PDB entry 9H9P | electron microscopy, 4.50 A resolution (low resolution: residue-level contacts below are approximate; hydrogen-bond / salt-bridge calls are withheld) | chains G and M of the 7 polymer chains in the assembly

# Chain G
Name: CDK5 regulatory subunit-associated protein 2
From: Homo sapiens
UniProtKB: Q96SN8 (CK5P2_HUMAN); residues 1-1893 here = UniProt positions 1-1893
Chain sequence (1893 residues; numbered 1 to 1893; the number before each row is that of its first residue):
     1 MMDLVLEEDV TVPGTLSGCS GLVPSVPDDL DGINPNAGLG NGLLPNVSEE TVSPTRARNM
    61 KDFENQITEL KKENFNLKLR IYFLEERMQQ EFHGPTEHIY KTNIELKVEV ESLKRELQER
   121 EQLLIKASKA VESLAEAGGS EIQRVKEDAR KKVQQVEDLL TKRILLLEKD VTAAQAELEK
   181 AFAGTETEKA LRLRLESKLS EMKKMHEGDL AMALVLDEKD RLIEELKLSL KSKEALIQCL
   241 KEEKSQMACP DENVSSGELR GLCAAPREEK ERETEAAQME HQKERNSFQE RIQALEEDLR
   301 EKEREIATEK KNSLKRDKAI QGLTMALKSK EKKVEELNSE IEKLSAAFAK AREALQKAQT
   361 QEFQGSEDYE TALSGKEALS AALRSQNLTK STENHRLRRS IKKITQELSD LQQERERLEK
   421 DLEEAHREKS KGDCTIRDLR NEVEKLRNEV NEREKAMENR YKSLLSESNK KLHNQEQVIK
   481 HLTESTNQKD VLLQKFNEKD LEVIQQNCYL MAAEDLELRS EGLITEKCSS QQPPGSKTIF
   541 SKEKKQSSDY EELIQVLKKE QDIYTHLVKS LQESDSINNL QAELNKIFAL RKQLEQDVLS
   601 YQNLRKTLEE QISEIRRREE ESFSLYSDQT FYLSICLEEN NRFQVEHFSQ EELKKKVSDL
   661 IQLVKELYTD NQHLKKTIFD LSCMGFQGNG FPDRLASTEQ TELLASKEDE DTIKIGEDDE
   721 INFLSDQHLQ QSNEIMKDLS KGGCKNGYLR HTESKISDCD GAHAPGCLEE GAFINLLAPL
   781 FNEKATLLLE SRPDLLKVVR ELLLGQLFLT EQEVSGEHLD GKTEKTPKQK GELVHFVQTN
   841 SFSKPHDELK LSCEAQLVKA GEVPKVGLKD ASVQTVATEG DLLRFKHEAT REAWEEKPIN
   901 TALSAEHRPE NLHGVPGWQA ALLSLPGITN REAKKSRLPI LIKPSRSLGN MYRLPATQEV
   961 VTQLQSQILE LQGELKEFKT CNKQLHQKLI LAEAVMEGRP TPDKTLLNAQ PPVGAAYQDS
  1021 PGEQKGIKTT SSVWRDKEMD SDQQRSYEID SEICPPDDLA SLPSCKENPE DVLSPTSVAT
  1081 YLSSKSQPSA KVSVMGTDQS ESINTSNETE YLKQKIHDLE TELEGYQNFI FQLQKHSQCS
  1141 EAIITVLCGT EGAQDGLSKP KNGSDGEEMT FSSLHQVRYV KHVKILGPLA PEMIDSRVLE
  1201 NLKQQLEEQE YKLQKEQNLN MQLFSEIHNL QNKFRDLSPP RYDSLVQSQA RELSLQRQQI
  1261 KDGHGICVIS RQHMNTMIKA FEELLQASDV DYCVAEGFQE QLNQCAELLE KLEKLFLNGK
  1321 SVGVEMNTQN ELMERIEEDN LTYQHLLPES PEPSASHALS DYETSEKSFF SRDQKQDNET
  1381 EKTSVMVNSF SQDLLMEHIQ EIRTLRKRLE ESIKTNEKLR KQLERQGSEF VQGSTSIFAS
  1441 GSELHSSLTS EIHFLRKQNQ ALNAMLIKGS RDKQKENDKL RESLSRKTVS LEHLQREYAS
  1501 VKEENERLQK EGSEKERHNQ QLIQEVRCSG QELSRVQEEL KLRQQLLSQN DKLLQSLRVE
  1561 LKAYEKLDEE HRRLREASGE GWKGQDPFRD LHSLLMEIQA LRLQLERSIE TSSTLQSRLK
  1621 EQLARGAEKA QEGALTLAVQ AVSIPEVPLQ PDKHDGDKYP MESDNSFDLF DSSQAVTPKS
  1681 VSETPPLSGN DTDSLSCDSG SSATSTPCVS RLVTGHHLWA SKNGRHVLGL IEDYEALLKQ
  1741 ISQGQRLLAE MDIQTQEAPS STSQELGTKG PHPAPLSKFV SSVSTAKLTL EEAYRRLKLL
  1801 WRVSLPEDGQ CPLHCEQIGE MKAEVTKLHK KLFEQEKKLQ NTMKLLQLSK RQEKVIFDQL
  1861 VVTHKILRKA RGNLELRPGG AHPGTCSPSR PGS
Not modelled in the structure: 1-55, 91-1893
Differences from the reference sequence: variant Gln-289 (Glu in Q96SN8), Leu-1540 (Val in Q96SN8); conflict Phe-631 (Ser in Q96SN8)
UniProt features mapped onto this chain:
  - region: Val-1861 to Ala-1870 (Required for centrosomal attachment, Golgi localization and CALM1 interaction)
  - modified residue: Ser-547 (Phosphoserine), Thr-1001 (Phosphothreonine), Ser-1238 (Phosphoserine), Ser-1490 (Phosphoserine), Ser-1663 (Phosphoserine), Ser-1666 (Phosphoserine), Ser-1893 (Phosphoserine)

# Chain M
Name: Isoform 3 of Gamma-tubulin complex component 2
From: Homo sapiens
UniProtKB: Q9BSJ2 (GCP2_HUMAN), isoform Q9BSJ2-4; residue numbers follow UniProt; this construct covers 1-930
Chain sequence (930 residues; numbered 1 to 930; the number before each row is that of its first residue):
     1 MSEFRIHHDV NELLSLLRVH GGDGAEVYID LLQKNRTPYV TTTVSAHSAK VKIAEFSRTP
    61 EDFLKKYDEL KSKNTRNLDP LVYLLSKLTE DKETLQYLQQ NAKERAELAA AAVGSSTTSI
   121 NVPAAASKIS MQELEELRKQ LGSVATGSTL QQSLELKRKM LRDKQNKKNS GQHLPIFPAW
   181 VYERPALIGD FLIGAGISTD TALPIVLLRW NLALSPRLKC SGVISAHCNL HLPGTLPLAS
   241 QESAVVEDLL YVLVGVDGRY VSAQPLAGRQ SRTFLVDPNL DLSIRELVHR ILPVAASYSA
   301 VTRFIEEKSS FEYGQVNHAL AAAMRTLVKE HLILVSQLEQ LHRQGLLSLQ KLWFYIQPAM
   361 RTMDILASLA TSVDKGECLG GSTLSLLHDR SFSYTGDSQA QELCLYLTKA ASAPYFEVLE
   421 KWIYRGIIHD PYSEFMVEEH ELRKERIQED YNDKYWDQRY TIVQQQIPSF LQKMADKILS
   481 TGKYLNVVRE CGHDVTCPVA KEIIYTLKER AYVEQIEKAF NYASKVLLDF LMEEKELVAH
   541 LRSIKRYFLM DQGDFFVHFM DLAEEELRKP VEDITPPRLE ALLELALRMS TANTDPFKDD
   601 LKIDLMPHDL ITQLLRVLAI ETKQEKAMAH ADPTELALSG LEAFSFDYIV KWPLSLIINR
   661 KALTRYQMLF RHMFYCKHVE RQLCSVWISN KTAKQHSLHS AQWFAGAFTL RQRMLNFVQN
   721 IQYYMMFEVM EPTWHILEKN LKSASNIDDV LGHHTGFLDT CLKDCMLTNP ELLKVFSKLM
   781 SVCVMFTNCM QKFTQSMKLD GELGGQTLEH STVLGLPAGA EERARKELAR KHLAEHADTV
   841 QLVSGFEATI NKFDKNFSAH LLDLLARLSI YSTSDCEHGM ASVISRLDFN GFYTERLERL
   901 SAERSQKATP QVPVLRGPPA PAPRVAVTAQ
Not modelled in the structure: 1-3, 20-23, 37-38, 55-58, 76, 108-231, 267-270, 493-501, 621-638, 693-703, 794-845, 896-930
UniProt features mapped onto this chain:
  - modified residue: Tyr-83 (Phosphotyrosine)

# Chain G / chain M interface
Residue-residue contacts (20):
  Glu-64(G) with Cys-876(M)
  Thr-68(G) with Lys-763(M)
  Lys-72(G) with Asp-759(M)
  Phe-75(G) with Leu-618(M); Thr-768(M)
  Asn-76(G) with Lys-661(M); Arg-665(M)
  Lys-78(G) with Val-617(M); Leu-618(M)
  Leu-79(G) with Val-617(M)
  Arg-80(G) with Phe-4(M)
  Tyr-82(G) with Gln-613(M); Arg-616(M); Val-617(M)
  Phe-83(G) with Tyr-451(M); Asn-452(M); Thr-664(M)
  Leu-84(G) with Asn-452(M)
  Glu-85(G) with Arg-616(M)
  Arg-87(G) with Asn-452(M)
Interface residues without a listed pair, chain G (15 interface residues in all): Glu-73, Ile-81
Interface residues without a listed pair, chain M (17 interface residues in all): His-608, Ile-620, Met-668

# In short
The interface between chain G and chain M involves 15 residues on one side and 17 on the other.
Here chain G is CDK5 regulatory subunit-associated protein 2 and chain M is Isoform 3 of Gamma-tubulin complex
component 2, both from Homo sapiens. Entry 9H9P (Spokes 12 and 13 of the human gamma-tubulin ring complex in
complex with CDK5RAP2 and docked ...) was determined by electron microscopy together with 9H9Q and 9H9R from
the same study.
